PDB entry 8W1S | electron microscopy, 3.10 A resolution | chains B and C of the 11 polymer chains in the assembly

Chain B (and C):
Protein: Core protein VP3
Source organism: Bluetongue virus (serotype 1 / isolate South Africa)
Notes: chain C of this document is another copy of the same molecule, construct and numbering; everything in this record applies to it too
Reference sequence: Q1AE73 (Q1AE73_9REOV); residue numbers follow UniProt; this construct covers 1-901
Sequence (901 residues; each row starts with the number of its first residue):
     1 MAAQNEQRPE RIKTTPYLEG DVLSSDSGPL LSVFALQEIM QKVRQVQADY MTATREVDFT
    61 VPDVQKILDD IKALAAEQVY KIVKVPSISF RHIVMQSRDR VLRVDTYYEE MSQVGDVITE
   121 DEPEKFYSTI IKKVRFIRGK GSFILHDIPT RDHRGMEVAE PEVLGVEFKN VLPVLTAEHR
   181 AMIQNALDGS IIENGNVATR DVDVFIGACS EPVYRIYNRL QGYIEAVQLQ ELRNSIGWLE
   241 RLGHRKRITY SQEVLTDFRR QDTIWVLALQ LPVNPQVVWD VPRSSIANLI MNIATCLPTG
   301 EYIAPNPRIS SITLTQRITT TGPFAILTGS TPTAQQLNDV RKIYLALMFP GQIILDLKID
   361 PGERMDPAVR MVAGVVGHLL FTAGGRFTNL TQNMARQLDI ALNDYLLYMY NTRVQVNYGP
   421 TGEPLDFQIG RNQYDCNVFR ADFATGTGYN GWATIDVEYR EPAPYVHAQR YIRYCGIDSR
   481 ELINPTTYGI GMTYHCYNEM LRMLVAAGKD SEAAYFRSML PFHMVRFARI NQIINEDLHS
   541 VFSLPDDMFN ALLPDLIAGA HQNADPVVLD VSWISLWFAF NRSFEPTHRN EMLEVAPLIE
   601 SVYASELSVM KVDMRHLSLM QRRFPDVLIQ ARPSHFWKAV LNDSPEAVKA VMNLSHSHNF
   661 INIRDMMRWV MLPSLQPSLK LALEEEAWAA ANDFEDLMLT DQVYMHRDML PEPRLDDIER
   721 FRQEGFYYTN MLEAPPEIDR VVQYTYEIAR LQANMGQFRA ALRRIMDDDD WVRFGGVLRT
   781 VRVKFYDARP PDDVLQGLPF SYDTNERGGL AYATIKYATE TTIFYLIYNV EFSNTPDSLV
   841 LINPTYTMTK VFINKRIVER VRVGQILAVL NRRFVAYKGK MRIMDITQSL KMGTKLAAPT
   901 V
Not modelled in the structure: 1-6, 804-813 (chain C: 1-33, 55-58)
Reported in the primary citation:
  - mutagenesis - R431F: abolished growth in response to reverse genetics method

Interface between chain B and chain C:
Contacting residue pairs - 76 pairs, chain B then chain C:
  Pro9(B) - Arg632(C)
  Ile12(B) - His635(C)
  Lys13(B) - Lys638(C)
  Thr14(B) - Trp637(C)
  Thr14(B) - Leu641(C)
  Thr15(B) - Ile661(C)
  Pro16(B) - Asn653(C)
  Tyr17(B) - Ser657(C)
  Tyr17(B) - His658(C)
  Tyr17(B) - Phe660(C)  hydrophobic
  Gln252(B) - Arg750(C)
  Gln252(B) - Ile815(C)
  Glu253(B) - Arg807(C)  salt bridge
  Glu253(B) - Tyr812(C)
  Glu253(B) - Ala813(C)
  Glu253(B) - Thr814(C)
  Val254(B) - Tyr812(C)
  Val254(B) - Ala813(C)  hydrogen bond (backbone-backbone)
  Leu255(B) - Leu810(C)  hydrophobic
  Leu255(B) - Ala811(C)
  Leu255(B) - Tyr812(C)  hydrophobic
  Thr256(B) - Ala753(C)
  Thr256(B) - Asn754(C)
  Thr256(B) - Ala811(C)  hydrogen bond (backbone-backbone)
  Thr256(B) - Ala813(C)
  Asp257(B) - Asn754(C)  hydrogen bond (backbone-side chain)
  Arg260(B) - Glu806(C)  salt bridge
  Trp265(B) - Gly809(C)  hydrogen bond (side chain-backbone)
  Trp265(B) - Leu810(C)  hydrophobic
  Asn306(B) - Ser657(C)
  Arg308(B) - Leu654(C)
  Arg308(B) - Ser657(C)
  Arg308(B) - His658(C)
  Ile309(B) - His658(C)
  Ile312(B) - Ile286(C)  hydrophobic
  Ile312(B) - His658(C)
  Thr313(B) - Ile290(C)
  Leu314(B) - Ile290(C)  hydrophobic
  Thr315(B) - Phe59(C)
  Gln316(B) - Phe59(C)  hydrogen bond (backbone-backbone)
  Arg317(B) - Phe59(C)
  Arg317(B) - Asn338(C)  hydrogen bond (backbone-side chain)
  Arg317(B) - Arg341(C)
  Ile318(B) - Lys342(C)
  Thr320(B) - Val567(C)
  Thr320(B) - Leu569(C)
  Thr321(B) - Asp570(C)
  Thr412(B) - Asn393(C)  hydrogen bond
  Thr412(B) - Gln397(C)
  Ile483(B) - Arg632(C)
  Pro485(B) - Asn662(C)
  Pro485(B) - Arg664(C)  hydrogen bond (backbone-side chain)
  Thr486(B) - Arg664(C)
  Thr487(B) - Asn662(C)  hydrogen bond (backbone-side chain)
  Thr487(B) - Arg664(C)
  Tyr488(B) - Asn662(C)
  Tyr488(B) - Arg664(C)
  Tyr488(B) - Asp665(C)
  Tyr488(B) - Arg668(C)
  Gly489(B) - Phe660(C)
  Gly489(B) - Asn662(C)
  Gly489(B) - Asp665(C)
  Ile490(B) - Arg283(C)
  Met492(B) - Phe660(C)  hydrophobic
  Arg517(B) - His561(C)
  Ser518(B) - His658(C)
  Arg882(B) - Glu806(C)  salt bridge
  Met884(B) - Gly808(C)
  Met884(B) - Gly809(C)
  Ile886(B) - Gly808(C)
  Ser889(B) - Leu810(C)
  Lys895(B) - Arg750(C)
  Ala897(B) - Arg750(C)
  Ala897(B) - Asn754(C)
  Ala898(B) - Leu751(C)  hydrophobic
  Ala898(B) - Asn754(C)
Other interface residues (no listed pair), chain B (53 interface residues in all): Leu18, Leu232, Phe258, Thr319, Asn411, Pro521, Thr894, Pro899
Other interface residues (no listed pair), chain C (55 interface residues in all): Val61, Pro62, Glu124, Ile293, Leu345, Ile353, Arg396, Val568, Ser634, His656, Asn659, Ile663, Lys816

In short:
53 residues of chain B face 55 of chain C across their interface, with 9 hydrogen bonds and 3 salt bridges.
Among the polar pairs are Glu253(B)-Arg807(C), Arg260(B)-Glu806(C) and Arg882(B)-Glu806(C). The paper reports
that R431F of chain B abolishes growth in response to reverse genetics method.
Both chains are Core protein VP3 (Bluetongue virus (serotype 1 / isolate South Africa)). Entry 8W1S (Cryo-EM
structure of BTV pre-core) was determined by electron microscopy, deposited together with 8W12, 8W19, 8W1C,
8W1O and 8W1R.
